Entry 4QW0 (X-ray diffraction, 2.90 A resolution); this record covers chains O and P of the 28 polymer chains in the assembly.

[Chain O]
Protein: Proteasome subunit alpha type-2
Organism: Saccharomyces cerevisiae
Notes: EC 3.4.25.1; engineered mutation(s): A49, A50V
UniProtKB: P23639 (PSA2_YEAST); residues 1-250 here = UniProt positions 1-250
Amino-acid sequence (250 residues; numbered 1 to 250; the number before each row is that of its first residue):
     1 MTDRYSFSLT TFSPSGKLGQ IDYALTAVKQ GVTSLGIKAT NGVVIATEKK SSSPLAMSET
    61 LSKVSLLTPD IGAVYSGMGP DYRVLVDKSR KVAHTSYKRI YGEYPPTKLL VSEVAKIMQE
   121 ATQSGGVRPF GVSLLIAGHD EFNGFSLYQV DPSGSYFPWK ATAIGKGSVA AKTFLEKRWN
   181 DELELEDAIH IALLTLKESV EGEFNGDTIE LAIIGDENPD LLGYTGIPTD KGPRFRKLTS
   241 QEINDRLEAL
Curated features (UniProtKB/Swiss-Prot):
  - cross-link: Lys108 (Glycyl lysine isopeptide (Lys-Gly) (interchain with G-Cter in ubiquitin))

[Chain P]
Protein: Proteasome subunit alpha type-3
Organism: Saccharomyces cerevisiae
Notes: EC 3.4.25.1
UniProtKB: P23638 (PSA3_YEAST); residues 0-257 here correspond to UniProt positions 1-258 (UniProt number = residue number + 1)
Amino-acid sequence (258 residues; each row starts with the number of its first residue; numbering starts at 0):
     0 MGSRRYDSRT TIFSPEGRLY QVEYALESIS HAGTAIGIMA SDGIVLAAER KVTSTLLEQD
    60 TSTEKLYKLN DKIAVAVAGL TADAEILINT ARIHAQNYLK TYNEDIPVEI LVRRLSDIKQ
   120 GYTQHGGLRP FGVSFIYAGY DDRYGYQLYT SNPSGNYTGW KAISVGANTS AAQTLLQMDY
   180 KDDMKVDDAI ELALKTLSKT TDSSALTYDR LEFATIRKGA NDGEVYQKIF KPQEIKDILV
   240 KTGITKKDED EEADEDMK
Disordered / not traced: 0, 245-257
Curated features (UniProtKB/Swiss-Prot):
  - cross-link (Glycyl lysine isopeptide (Lys-Gly)): Lys99 (interchain with G-Cter in ubiquitin), Lys198 (interchain with G-Cter in ubiquitin), Lys230 (interchain with G-Cter in ubiquitin)

[How chain O and chain P interact]
Pairs across the interface (62; chain O residue first):
  Arg4(O) with Ser2(P), hydrogen bond (backbone-side chain)
  Tyr5(O) with Ser2(P); Tyr5(P)
  Ser6(O) with Gly125(P); Leu127(P)
  Phe7(O) with Ser2(P); Tyr5(P); Asp6(P); Gly126(P)
  Ser8(O) with Gly126(P), hydrogen bond (backbone-backbone); Leu127(P); Arg128(P), hydrogen bond (side chain-backbone)
  Thr10(O) with Arg128(P)
  Thr11(O) with Ser7(P); Thr9(P); Gln20(P)
  Phe12(O) with Gln20(P); Tyr23(P); Ala24(P), hydrophobic; Arg128(P); Pro129(P); Gly131(P)
  Ser13(O) with Tyr23(P)
  Pro14(O) with Tyr23(P), hydrophobic; Glu26(P)
  Ser15(O) with Glu26(P)
  Gly16(O) with Tyr23(P); Ser27(P), hydrogen bond (backbone-side chain)
  Leu18(O) with Arg128(P)
  Lys38(O) with Glu57(P), salt bridge
  Ser112(O) with Glu84(P)
  Lys116(O) with Ile85(P)
  Gln119(O) with Ala81(P); Asp82(P), hydrogen bond; Ile85(P); Arg128(P)
  Thr122(O) with Arg128(P), hydrogen bond (backbone-side chain)
  Gln123(O) with Tyr121(P); Leu127(P); Arg128(P), hydrogen bond (side chain-backbone); Phe130(P)
  Gly125(O) with Leu127(P)
  Ser153(O) with Ala81(P)
  Gly154(O) with Ala81(P)
  Ser155(O) with Ala81(P)
  Tyr156(O) with Glu84(P), hydrogen bond
  Phe157(O) with Leu56(P), hydrophobic
  Pro158(O) with Leu56(P); Glu57(P), hydrogen bond (backbone-backbone); Thr60(P); Ser61(P)
  Trp159(O) with Ser53(P); Leu55(P); Leu56(P)
  Lys160(O) with Thr54(P), hydrogen bond (side chain-backbone); Leu55(P), hydrogen bond (backbone-backbone); Leu56(P); Glu57(P)
  Ala161(O) with Leu55(P)
  Leu175(O) with Leu55(P), hydrophobic
  Glu176(O) with Thr54(P); Leu55(P)
Also at the interface, not in a pair above, chain O (34 interface residues in all): Ser124, Tyr148, Trp179
Also at the interface, not in a pair above, chain P (32 interface residues in all): His30, Leu79, Thr80

[In short]
34 residues of chain O and 32 residues of chain P are in contact, with 11 hydrogen bonds and 1 salt bridge.
Among the polar pairs are Lys38(O)-Glu57(P), Arg4(O)-Ser2(P) and Ser8(O)-Arg128(P).
Chain O is Proteasome subunit alpha type-2 and chain P is Proteasome subunit alpha type-3, both from
Saccharomyces cerevisiae; the structure, yCP beta5-A49T-A50V-double mutant in complex with bortezomib, was
determined by X-ray diffraction, deposited together with 4QUX, 4QUY, 4QV0, 4QV1, 4QV3, 4QV4 and 42 further
entries.
